PDB entry 7YVE | electron microscopy, 3.40 A resolution | chains C and B of the 9 polymer chains in the assembly

Chain C (and B):
Protein: Spike glycoprotein
Organism: Severe acute respiratory syndrome coronavirus 2
Notes: chain B of this document is another copy of the same molecule, construct and numbering; everything in this record applies to it too
Reference sequence: P0DTC2 (SPIKE_SARS2); residue numbers follow UniProt; this construct covers 1-1208
Amino-acid sequence (1288 residues; numbered 1 to 1288; the number before each row is that of its first residue):
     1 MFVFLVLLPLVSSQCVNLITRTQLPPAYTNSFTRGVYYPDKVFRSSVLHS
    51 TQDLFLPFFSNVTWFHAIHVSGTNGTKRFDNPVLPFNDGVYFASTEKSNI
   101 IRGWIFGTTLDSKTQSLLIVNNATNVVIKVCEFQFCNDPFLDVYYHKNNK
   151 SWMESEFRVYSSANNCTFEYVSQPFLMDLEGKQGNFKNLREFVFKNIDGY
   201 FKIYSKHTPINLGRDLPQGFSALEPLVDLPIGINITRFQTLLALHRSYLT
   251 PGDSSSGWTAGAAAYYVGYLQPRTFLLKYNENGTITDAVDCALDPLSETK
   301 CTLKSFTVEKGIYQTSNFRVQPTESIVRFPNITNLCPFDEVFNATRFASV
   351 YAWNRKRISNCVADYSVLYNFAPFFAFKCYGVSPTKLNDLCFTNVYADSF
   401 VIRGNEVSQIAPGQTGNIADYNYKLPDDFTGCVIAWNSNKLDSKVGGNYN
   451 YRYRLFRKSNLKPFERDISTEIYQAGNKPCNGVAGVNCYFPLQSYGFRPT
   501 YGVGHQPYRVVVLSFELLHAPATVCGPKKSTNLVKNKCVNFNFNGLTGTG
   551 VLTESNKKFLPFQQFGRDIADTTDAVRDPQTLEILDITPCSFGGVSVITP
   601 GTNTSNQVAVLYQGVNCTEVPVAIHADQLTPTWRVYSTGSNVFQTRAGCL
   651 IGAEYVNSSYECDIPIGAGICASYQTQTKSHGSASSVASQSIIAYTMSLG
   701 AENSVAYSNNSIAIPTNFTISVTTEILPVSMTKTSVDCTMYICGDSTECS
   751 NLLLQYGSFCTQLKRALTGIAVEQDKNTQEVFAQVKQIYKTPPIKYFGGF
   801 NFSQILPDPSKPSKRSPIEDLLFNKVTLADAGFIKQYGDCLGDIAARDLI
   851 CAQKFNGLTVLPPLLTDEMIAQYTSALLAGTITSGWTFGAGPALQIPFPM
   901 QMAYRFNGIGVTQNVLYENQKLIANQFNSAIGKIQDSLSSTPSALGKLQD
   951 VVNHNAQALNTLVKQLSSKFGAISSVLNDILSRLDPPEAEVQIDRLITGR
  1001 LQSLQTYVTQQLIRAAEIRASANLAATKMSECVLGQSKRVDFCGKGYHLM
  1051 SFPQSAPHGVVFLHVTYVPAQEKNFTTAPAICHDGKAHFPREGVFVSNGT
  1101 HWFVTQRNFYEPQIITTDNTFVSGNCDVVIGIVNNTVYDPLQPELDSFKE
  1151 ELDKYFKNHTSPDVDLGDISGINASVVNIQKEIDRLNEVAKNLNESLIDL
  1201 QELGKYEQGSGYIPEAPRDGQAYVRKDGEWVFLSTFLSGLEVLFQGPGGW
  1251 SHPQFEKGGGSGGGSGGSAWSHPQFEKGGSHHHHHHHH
Unresolved in the structure: 1-26, 71-79, 143-156, 177-186, 211-214, 621-640, 677-689, 829-854, 1147-1288
Construct notes: variant I19 (Thr in P0DTC2), D142 (Gly in P0DTC2), G213 (Val in P0DTC2), D339 (Gly in P0DTC2), F371 (Ser in P0DTC2), P373 (Ser in P0DTC2), F375 (Ser in P0DTC2), A376 (Thr in P0DTC2), N405 (Asp in P0DTC2), S408 (Arg in P0DTC2), N417 (Lys in P0DTC2), K440 (Asn in P0DTC2), R452 (Leu in P0DTC2), N477 (Ser in P0DTC2), K478 (Thr in P0DTC2), A484 (Glu in P0DTC2), V486 (Phe in P0DTC2), R498 (Gln in P0DTC2), Y501 (Asn in P0DTC2), H505 (Tyr in P0DTC2), G614 (Asp in P0DTC2), Y655 (His in P0DTC2), S658 (Asn in P0DTC2), K679 (Asn in P0DTC2), H681 (Pro in P0DTC2), G682 (Arg in P0DTC2), S683 (Arg in P0DTC2), S685 (Arg in P0DTC2), K764 (Asn in P0DTC2), Y796 (Asp in P0DTC2), P817 (Phe in P0DTC2), P892 (Ala in P0DTC2), P899 (Ala in P0DTC2), P942 (Ala in P0DTC2), H954 (Gln in P0DTC2), K969 (Asn in P0DTC2); engineered mutation P986 (Lys in P0DTC2), P987 (Val in P0DTC2); expression tag (1209-1288)
Curated features (UniProtKB/Swiss-Prot):
  - region: N280 to C301 (Putative superantigen), N448 to Y451, Y453 to F456 (Immunodominant HLA epitope recognized by the CD8+), S816 to Y837 (Fusion peptide 1), K835 to F855 (Fusion peptide 2), D1163 to E1202 (Heptad repeat 2)
  - site: R815, S816 (Cleavage)
  - glycosylation: N17 (N-linked (GlcNAc...) (complex) asparagine), N61 (N-linked (GlcNAc...) (hybrid) asparagine), N74 (N-linked (GlcNAc...) (complex) asparagine), N122 (N-linked (GlcNAc...) (hybrid) asparagine), N149 (N-linked (GlcNAc...) (complex) asparagine), N165 (N-linked (GlcNAc...) (complex) asparagine), N234 (N-linked (GlcNAc...) (high mannose) asparagine), N282 (N-linked (GlcNAc...) (complex) asparagine), T323 (O-linked (GalNAc) threonine), S325 (O-linked (HexNAc...) serine), N331 (N-linked (GlcNAc...) (complex) asparagine), N343 (N-linked (GlcNAc...) (complex) asparagine), N603 (N-linked (GlcNAc...) (hybrid) asparagine), N616 (N-linked (GlcNAc...) (complex) asparagine), N657 (N-linked (GlcNAc...) (complex) asparagine), T676 (O-linked (GlcNAc...) threonine), T678 (O-linked (GlcNAc...) threonine), N709 (N-linked (GlcNAc...) (high mannose) asparagine), N717 (N-linked (GlcNAc...) (hybrid) asparagine), N801 (N-linked (GlcNAc...) (hybrid) asparagine) and 6 more in UniProt
  - natural variant: L5 (L5F: In strain: Iota/B.1.526), S13 (S13I: In strain: Epsilon/B.1.427/B.1.429), L18 (L18F: In strain: Beta/B.1.351, Gamma/P.1 and 1 more), T20 (T20N: In strain: Gamma/P.1), L24 to A27 (sequence variant, change not given here; In strain: Omicron/BA.2, Omicron/BA.2.12.1 and 6 more), P26 (P26S: In strain: Gamma/P.1), Q52 (Q52H: In strain: Omicron/EG.5.1), A67 (A67V: In strain: Eta/B.1.525, Omicron/BA.1), H69 to V70 (deletion: In strain: Alpha/B.1.1.7, Eta/B.1.525 and 5 more), G75 (G75V: In strain: Lambda/C.37), T76 (T76I: In strain: Lambda/C.37), D80 (D80A: In strain: Beta/B.1.351), 78 further natural variant entries in UniProt
  - mutagenesis: H69 to V70 (Increased incorporation of cleaved spike into virions), N121 (N121Q: Partial loss of biliverdin affinity), R190 (R190K: Partial loss of biliverdin affinity), N234 (N234Q: Increased resistance to neutralizing antibodies), N331 (N331Q: Reduced viral infectivity), N343 (N343Q: Reduced viral infectivity), Y453 (Y453F: Decreased HLA binding to NF9 epitope. Increased binding affinity to human ACE2), A475 (A475V: Increased resistance to neutralizing antibodies), V483 (V483A: Increased resistance to neutralizing antibodies), F490 (F490L: Increased resistance to neutralizing antibodies and human covalescent sera neutralization), Q493 (Q493N: Reduced host ACE2-binding affinity in vitro; Q493Y: Reduced host ACE2-binding affinity in vitro), H519 (H519P: Increased resistance to human covalescent sera neutralization), 5 further mutagenesis entries in UniProt
Disulfides: C131-C166, C291-C301, C336-C361, C379-C432, C391-C525, C480-C488, C538-C590, C617-C649, C662-C671, C738-C760, C743-C749, C1032-C1043, C1082-C1126
Small-molecule neighbours:
  - N-acetylglucosamine (NAG; 2-acetamido-2-deoxy-beta-D-glucopyranose), molecule 1: D111, S112, K113, E132, N165
  - N-acetylglucosamine (NAG), molecule 2: S708, N709, N710
  - N-acetylglucosamine (NAG), molecule 3: N801, S803, Q804
  - N-acetylglucosamine (NAG), molecule 4: N1098, T1100, H1101

Interface between chain C and chain B:
Residue-residue contacts (100; chain C residue first):
  D40(C) - H519(B)  hydrogen bond (backbone-side chain)
  K41(C) - H519(B)  hydrogen bond (backbone-side chain)
  K41(C) - F562(B)
  K41(C) - Q563(B)
  K41(C) - Q564(B)
  V42(C) - H519(B)
  V42(C) - F565(B)
  V42(C) - R567(B)
  F43(C) - K557(B)
  F43(C) - K558(B)
  F43(C) - F559(B)  hydrophobic
  F43(C) - Q563(B)
  F43(C) - F565(B)  hydrogen bond (backbone-backbone)
  F43(C) - G566(B)
  F43(C) - R567(B)  hydrogen bond (backbone-backbone)
  Y200(C) - N394(B)  hydrogen bond
  P225(C) - F562(B)  hydrophobic
  P230(C) - R357(B)  hydrogen bond (backbone-side chain)
  F377(C) - Y489(B)
  P384(C) - Y489(B)
  S735(C) - Q314(B)
  D737(C) - N317(B)  hydrogen bond
  M740(C) - F592(B)  hydrophobic
  Q755(C) - S968(B)
  Q755(C) - K969(B)
  Q755(C) - F970(B)  hydrogen bond (backbone-backbone)
  Y756(C) - Q965(B)
  Y756(C) - F970(B)
  Y756(C) - G971(B)
  S758(C) - T961(B)  hydrogen bond
  F759(C) - Q965(B)
  Q762(C) - T961(B)
  R765(C) - Q957(B)
  K786(C) - L699(B)
  Q787(C) - A701(B)
  Q787(C) - N703(B)  hydrogen bond
  I788(C) - L699(B)
  I788(C) - A701(B)  hydrogen bond (backbone-backbone)
  I788(C) - E702(B)
  I788(C) - N703(B)  hydrogen bond (backbone-backbone)
  Y789(C) - N703(B)
  K790(C) - N703(B)  hydrogen bond (backbone-backbone)
  Y796(C) - Y707(B)
  F797(C) - Y707(B)
  P863(C) - A668(B)  hydrogen bond (backbone-backbone)
  L864(C) - P665(B)  hydrophobic
  L864(C) - G667(B)
  L864(C) - A668(B)
  L864(C) - G669(B)  hydrogen bond (backbone-backbone)
  T866(C) - A668(B)
  M869(C) - G669(B)
  M869(C) - L699(B)
  Q872(C) - L699(B)
  Y873(C) - L699(B)
  T883(C) - V705(B)
  T883(C) - Y707(B)
  A890(C) - Y1047(B)  hydrophobic
  A890(C) - V1068(B)
  P892(C) - P1069(B)
  P892(C) - E1072(B)
  L894(C) - A713(B)
  L894(C) - P715(B)
  L894(C) - E1072(B)
  Q895(C) - V705(B)
  Q895(C) - A706(B)
  Q895(C) - S711(B)
  Q895(C) - I712(B)
  Q895(C) - A713(B)  hydrogen bond (backbone-backbone)
  Q895(C) - N1074(B)  hydrogen bond
  I896(C) - Y707(B)
  I896(C) - I712(B)  hydrophobic
  P897(C) - Y707(B)  hydrophobic
  P897(C) - N709(B)
  P897(C) - S711(B)
  P897(C) - I712(B)
  F898(C) - Y707(B)  hydrogen bond (backbone-side chain)
  M900(C) - T1077(B)
  M900(C) - A1078(B)
  M900(C) - P1079(B)
  Y904(C) - V1094(B)
  Q913(C) - P1090(B)  hydrogen bond (side chain-backbone)
  N914(C) - S1123(B)
  Y917(C) - P1079(B)
  Y917(C) - F1089(B)  hydrophobic
  N978(C) - T547(B)  hydrogen bond (side chain-backbone)
  L981(C) - K386(B)  hydrogen bond (backbone-side chain)
  S982(C) - K386(B)
  R983(C) - G381(B)
  R983(C) - V382(B)
  R983(C) - S383(B)  hydrogen bond (backbone-backbone)
  R983(C) - L517(B)
  L984(C) - K386(B)
  D985(C) - S383(B)
  D994(C) - R995(B)  salt bridge
  S1030(C) - V1040(B)
  E1031(C) - R1039(B)  salt bridge
  E1031(C) - V1040(B)
  R1039(C) - R1039(B)
  D1146(C) - L1145(B)
  D1146(C) - D1146(B)  hydrogen bond (side chain-backbone)
Also at the interface, not in a pair above, chain C (85 interface residues in all): Y38, R44, V47, E224, G232, N282, Y369, A372, P373, S383, T385, G757, K764, P792, F855, L861, P862, L865, W886, E918, Q920, V963, I973, Q1005, L1012, I1013, R1019, T1027, L1034, G1035
Also at the interface, not in a pair above, chain B (93 interface residues in all): L390, Y396, F456, Y473, G485, V486, G548, L560, I569, A570, Q613, A647, I670, M697, G700, S704, S708, N710, Q1002, T1006, Q1010, I1013, A1020, D1041, G1046, R1107, F1121, V1128, V1129, I1130, L1141

Summary:
Chain C and chain B form an interface of 85 and 93 residues respectively, with 23 hydrogen bonds and 2 salt
bridges. Polar contacts include D994(C)-R995(B), E1031(C)-R1039(B) and D40(C)-H519(B). Chain C binds 4 copies
of N-acetylglucosamine.
Both chains are Spike glycoprotein (Severe acute respiratory syndrome coronavirus 2). Entry 7YVE (Omicron
BA.4/5 SARS-CoV-2 S in complex with TH027 Fab) was determined by electron microscopy, deposited together with
7YVF, 7YVK, 7YVL, 8GOU and 8GPY.
